3JSO - chains A and C of the 4 polymer chains in the assembly; structure by X-ray diffraction, 2.29 A resolution.

[Chain A]
Molecule: LexA repressor
Source organism: Escherichia coli K-12
Notes: EC 3.4.21.88
UniProt: P0A7C2 (LEXA_ECOLI); residues 1-202 here = UniProt positions 1-202
Sequence (202 residues; numbered 1 to 202; the number before each row is that of its first residue):
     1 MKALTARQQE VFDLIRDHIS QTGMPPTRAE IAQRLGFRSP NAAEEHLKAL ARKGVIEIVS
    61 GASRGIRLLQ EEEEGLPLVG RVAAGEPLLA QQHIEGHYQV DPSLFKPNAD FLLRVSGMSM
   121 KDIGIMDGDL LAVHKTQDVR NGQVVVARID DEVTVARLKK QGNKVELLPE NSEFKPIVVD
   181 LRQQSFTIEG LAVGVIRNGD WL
Unresolved in the structure: 1, 70-74, 89-93, 200-202
Differences from the reference sequence: engineered mutation Ala-156 (Lys in P0A7C2)
Curated features (UniProtKB/Swiss-Prot):
  - DNA-binding region: Arg-28 to Lys-48 (H-T-H motif)
  - active site: Ser-119 (For autocatalytic cleavage activity)
  - site: Ala-84, Gly-85 (Cleavage)
Reported in the primary citation:
  - catalytic residues: Ser-119
  - mutagenesis - K156A: abolished catalytic activity (citing earlier work)
  - conformationally variable residues (loop rearrangement, order/disorder transition): Gln-70 to Glu-74, Ala-84 to Gly-85
  - binding site for the 22-nt DNA strand (chain C): Arg-7, Ser-39, Asn-41, Ala-42, Glu-45, Arg-52, Ser-63
  - specificity-determining residues: Glu-45 (citing earlier work)
  - binding site for the 22-nt DNA strand: Arg-28, Pro-40, Asn-41, Glu-44, Lys-53, Arg-64
  - self-association interface (contacts with another copy of this molecule): Thr-22, Glu-57, Val-59, Ala-62
  - mutagenesis - T22I, E57K, V59I, A62T, A62V: increased binding to the 22-nt DNA strand (chain C) (citing earlier work)
  - specificity-determining residues: Asn-41

[Chain C]
Molecule: 22-nt DNA strand
Sequence (22 nucleotides; numbered 1 to 22; the number before each row is that of its first residue):
     1 TATACTGTAT ATATATACAG TA

[Chain A / chain C interface]
Residue-residue contacts (22; chain A residue first):
  Thr-5(A) with DA4(C), hydrogen bond to the phosphate
  Arg-7(A) with DC5(C), salt bridge to the phosphate
  Gln-8(A) with DT3(C), phosphate contact; DA4(C), phosphate contact
  Phe-37(A) with DC5(C), sugar contact; DT6(C), phosphate contact
  Arg-38(A) with DT6(C), hydrogen bond to the phosphate; DG7(C), phosphate contact
  Ser-39(A) with DT6(C), hydrogen bond to the phosphate; DG7(C), hydrogen bond to the base
  Asn-41(A) with DT6(C), hydrogen bond to the base; DG7(C), hydrogen bond to the base
  Ala-42(A) with DC5(C), sugar contact; DT6(C), base contact
  Glu-45(A) with DC5(C), hydrogen bond to the base
  His-46(A) with DA4(C), sugar contact; DC5(C), salt bridge to the phosphate
  Arg-52(A) with DT3(C), salt bridge to the phosphate
  Gly-61(A) with DA13(C), sugar contact
  Ala-62(A) with DT14(C), phosphate contact
  Ser-63(A) with DA13(C), phosphate contact; DT14(C), hydrogen bond to the phosphate
Also at the interface, not in a pair above, chain A (16 interface residues in all): Gly-36, Ala-49
Also at the interface, not in a pair above, chain C (8 interface residues in all): DT8

[In short]
16 residues of chain A face 8 of chain C across their interface, with 8 hydrogen bonds and 3 salt bridges.
Polar contacts include Ser-39(A)/DG7(C), Asn-41(A)/DT6(C) and Asn-41(A)/DG7(C). From the paper: the catalytic
residue Ser-119(A); T22I, E57K and V59I of chain A, among others, increase binding to the 22-nt DNA strand
(chain C); 6 substitutions were tested in all.
Here chain A is LexA repressor (Escherichia coli K-12) and chain C is a 22-nt DNA strand. Entry 3JSO (Classic
Protein With a New Twist: crystal structure of a LexA repressor DNA complex) was determined by X-ray
diffraction together with 3JSP and 3K3R from the same study.
